4UMA - chains A and B of the 4 polymer chains in the assembly; structure by X-ray diffraction, 1.76 A resolution.

== Chain A (and B) ==
Protein: Phospho-2-dehydro-3-deoxyheptonate aldolase
Source organism: Neisseria meningitidis
Notes: EC 2.5.1.54; chain B of this document is another copy of the same molecule, construct and numbering; everything in this record applies to it too
Reference sequence: Q9K169 (Q9K169_NEIMB); residues 1-351 here = UniProt positions 1-351
Chain sequence (351 residues; row label = number of the first residue in the row):
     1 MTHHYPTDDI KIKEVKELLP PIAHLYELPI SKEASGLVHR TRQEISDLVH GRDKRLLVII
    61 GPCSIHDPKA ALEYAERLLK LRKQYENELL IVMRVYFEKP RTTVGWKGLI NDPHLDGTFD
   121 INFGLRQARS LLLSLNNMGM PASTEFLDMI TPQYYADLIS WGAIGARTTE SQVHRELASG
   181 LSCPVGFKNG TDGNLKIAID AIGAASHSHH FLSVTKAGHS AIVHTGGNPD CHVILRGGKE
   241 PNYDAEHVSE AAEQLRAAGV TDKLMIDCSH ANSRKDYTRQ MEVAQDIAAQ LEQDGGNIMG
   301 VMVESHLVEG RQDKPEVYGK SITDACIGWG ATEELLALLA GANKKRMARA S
Unresolved in the structure: 1-16, 350-351
Ligand contacts: (E)-2-methyl-3-phosphonoacrylate (GZ3): Cys-63, Arg-94, Tyr-96, Lys-99, Pro-100, Glu-145, Gly-165, Ala-166, Arg-167, Lys-188, Arg-236, Asp-267, His-270, Glu-304, Asp-324

== How chain A and chain B interact ==
Residue-residue contacts (74):
  Leu-18(A) / Leu-212(B)  hydrophobic
  Leu-18(A) / Ser-220(B)
  Leu-18(A) / Ala-221(B)
  Lys-99(A) / Gln-172(B)  hydrogen bond (backbone-side chain)
  Pro-100(A) / Gln-172(B)
  Arg-101(A) / Gln-172(B)  hydrogen bond (backbone-side chain)
  Arg-101(A) / Arg-175(B)
  Thr-102(A) / Arg-175(B)  hydrogen bond (backbone-side chain)
  Thr-102(A) / Asp-200(B)
  Thr-103(A) / Asp-200(B)
  Thr-103(A) / Ala-204(B)
  Val-104(A) / Ala-204(B)  hydrophobic
  Lys-107(A) / Gln-172(B)
  Lys-107(A) / Glu-176(B)  salt bridge
  Lys-107(A) / His-209(B)  hydrogen bond
  Lys-107(A) / His-210(B)
  Asn-111(A) / His-210(B)  hydrogen bond (side chain-backbone)
  Phe-119(A) / His-210(B)
  Leu-147(A) / Gln-172(B)
  Leu-147(A) / Val-173(B)
  Asp-148(A) / Val-173(B)
  Met-149(A) / Met-149(B)  hydrophobic
  Ile-150(A) / Leu-212(B)  hydrophobic
  Ile-150(A) / Ser-213(B)
  Thr-151(A) / Leu-212(B)
  Arg-167(A) / Glu-170(B)
  Arg-167(A) / Ser-171(B)
  Thr-168(A) / Ser-171(B)
  Glu-170(A) / Arg-167(B)
  Glu-170(A) / Thr-191(B)  hydrogen bond
  Ser-171(A) / Arg-167(B)
  Ser-171(A) / Thr-168(B)
  Ser-171(A) / His-174(B)
  Gln-172(A) / Lys-99(B)  hydrogen bond (side chain-backbone)
  Gln-172(A) / Pro-100(B)
  Gln-172(A) / Arg-101(B)  hydrogen bond (side chain-backbone)
  Gln-172(A) / Lys-107(B)
  Gln-172(A) / Leu-147(B)
  Val-173(A) / Leu-147(B)
  Val-173(A) / Asp-148(B)
  Val-173(A) / His-174(B)
  His-174(A) / Ser-171(B)
  His-174(A) / Val-173(B)
  Arg-175(A) / Arg-101(B)  hydrogen bond (side chain-backbone)
  Arg-175(A) / Thr-102(B)  hydrogen bond (side chain-backbone)
  Glu-176(A) / Lys-107(B)  salt bridge
  Thr-191(A) / Glu-170(B)  hydrogen bond
  Asp-192(A) / Asn-194(B)  hydrogen bond
  Asn-194(A) / Asp-192(B)  hydrogen bond
  Asp-200(A) / Thr-102(B)
  Asp-200(A) / Thr-103(B)
  Gly-203(A) / Val-104(B)
  Ala-204(A) / Thr-103(B)
  Ala-204(A) / Val-104(B)  hydrophobic
  His-207(A) / Val-104(B)
  His-209(A) / Lys-107(B)  hydrogen bond
  His-210(A) / Lys-107(B)
  His-210(A) / Asn-111(B)  hydrogen bond (backbone-side chain)
  His-210(A) / Phe-119(B)
  Leu-212(A) / Ile-150(B)  hydrophobic
  Leu-212(A) / Thr-151(B)
  Ser-213(A) / Ile-150(B)
  Val-214(A) / Val-214(B)  hydrophobic
  Val-214(A) / Ser-220(B)
  Ala-217(A) / His-219(B)
  Gly-218(A) / His-219(B)  hydrogen bond (backbone-side chain)
  Gly-218(A) / Ser-220(B)  hydrogen bond (backbone-backbone)
  His-219(A) / Ala-217(B)
  His-219(A) / Gly-218(B)  hydrogen bond (side chain-backbone)
  His-219(A) / His-219(B)
  Ser-220(A) / Leu-18(B)
  Ser-220(A) / Val-214(B)
  Ser-220(A) / Gly-218(B)  hydrogen bond (backbone-backbone)
  Ala-221(A) / Leu-18(B)
Other interface residues (no listed pair), chain A (46 interface residues in all): Ile-121, Asn-122, Lys-196, Phe-211, Ile-222
Other interface residues (no listed pair), chain B (46 interface residues in all): Ile-121, Asn-122, Lys-196, Gly-203, His-207, Phe-211, Ile-222

== In short ==
The chain A/chain B interface involves 46 residues from each chain, with 19 hydrogen bonds and 2 salt bridges.
Polar pairs include Lys-107(A)/Glu-176(B), Lys-99(A)/Gln-172(B) and Arg-101(A)/Gln-172(B). Ligands of chain A:
(E)-2-methyl-3-phosphonoacrylate.
Both chains are Phospho-2-dehydro-3-deoxyheptonate aldolase (Neisseria meningitidis). Entry 4UMA (Structural
analysis of substrate-mimicking inhibitors in complex with Neisseria meningitidis 3 deoxy D arabino
heptulosonate 7 ...) was determined by X-ray diffraction (same publication as 4UMB and 4UMC).
